Entry 5YOD (X-ray diffraction, 1.90 A resolution); this record covers chains A and B.

Chain A:
Name: NS2B cofactor
From: Zika virus
Chain sequence (53 residues; each row starts with the number of its first residue):
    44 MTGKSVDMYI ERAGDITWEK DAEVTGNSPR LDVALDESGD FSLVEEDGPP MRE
Unresolved in the structure: 44-49, 88-96
From the paper describing this entry:
  - contacts within the chain: Asp79-Asp83 (backbone contact)

Chain B:
Name: NS3 protease
From: Zika virus
Notes: engineered mutation(s): C144S
Chain sequence (178 residues; row label = number of the first residue in the row; numbering starts at 0):
     0 GSGALWDVPA PKEVKKGETT DGVYRVMTRR LLGSTQVGVG VMQEGVFHTM WHVTKGAALR
    60 SGEGRLDPYW GDVKQDLVSY CGPWKLDAAW DGLSEVQLLA VPPGERAKNI QTLPGIFKTK
   120 DGDIGAVALD YPAGTSGSPI LDKSGRVIGL YGNGVVIKNG SYVSAITQGK REEETPVE
Unresolved in the structure: 0-16, 29-30, 171-177
Covalently attached groups: benzoic acid (BEZ) linked to Ser135
Small-molecule neighbours: benzoic acid (BEZ): His51, Tyr130, Pro131, Ala132, Tyr150, Gly151, Tyr161
From the paper describing this entry:
  - binding site for benzoic acid: His51, Ala132, Ser135, Tyr161
  - catalytic residues: His51, Asp75, Ser135 (citing earlier work)

How chain A and chain B interact:
Pairs across the interface (88; chain A residue first):
  Asp50(A) with Arg59(B), salt bridge
  Met51(A) with Met26(B); Val36(B), hydrophobic; Val52(B); Thr53(B); Leu58(B), hydrophobic; Arg59(B), hydrogen bond (backbone-backbone)
  Tyr52(A) with Arg24(B); Val25(B); Met26(B), hydrogen bond (backbone-backbone); Arg28(B); Ser33(B); Arg59(B)
  Ile53(A) with Tyr23(B), hydrophobic; Arg24(B); Met41(B), hydrophobic; Phe46(B), hydrophobic; Leu58(B), hydrophobic; Arg59(B), hydrogen bond (backbone-backbone); Ser60(B); Leu65(B), hydrophobic
  Glu54(A) with Tyr23(B); Arg24(B), hydrogen bond (backbone-backbone); Met26(B)
  Arg55(A) with Glu17(B); Thr19(B); Asp20(B), hydrogen bond (side chain-backbone); Gly21(B); Val22(B); Tyr23(B), hydrogen bond
  Ala56(A) with Val22(B), hydrogen bond (backbone-backbone); Arg24(B); Val100(B), hydrophobic; Ala106(B)
  Gly57(A) with Gly21(B); Val22(B), hydrogen bond (backbone-backbone)
  Asp58(A) with Leu98(B)
  Ile59(A) with Val22(B), hydrophobic; Leu98(B), hydrophobic; Pro138(B), hydrophobic; Leu140(B), hydrophobic; Gly144(B)
  Thr60(A) with Asn108(B), hydrogen bond (backbone-side chain)
  Trp61(A) with Glu94(B); Val95(B); Gln96(B); Gln110(B); Leu140(B); Asp141(B); Lys142(B)
  Glu62(A) with Gln96(B), hydrogen bond (backbone-side chain); Asn108(B)
  Ala65(A) with Gln96(B); Asn108(B)
  Glu66(A) with Lys107(B), salt bridge; Ile109(B); Gln110(B), hydrogen bond (backbone-backbone)
  Val67(A) with Gln110(B)
  Thr68(A) with Ile109(B); Gln110(B), hydrogen bond (backbone-backbone); Thr111(B), hydrogen bond (backbone-side chain); Leu128(B)
  Gly69(A) with Thr111(B); Ala127(B)
  Asn70(A) with Leu112(B); Ala127(B)
  Ser71(A) with Leu112(B), hydrogen bond (side chain-backbone); Pro113(B); Gly114(B)
  Pro72(A) with Gly114(B); Ile115(B), hydrogen bond (backbone-backbone); Ala127(B)
  Arg73(A) with Ile115(B)
  Leu74(A) with Ile115(B), hydrogen bond (backbone-backbone); Phe116(B); Lys117(B), hydrogen bond (backbone-backbone); Ile156(B), hydrophobic
  Asp75(A) with Lys117(B)
  Val76(A) with Lys117(B), hydrogen bond (backbone-backbone); Thr118(B)
  Leu78(A) with Lys73(B)
  Ser81(A) with Val72(B)
  Gly82(A) with Val72(B); Lys73(B); Asn152(B), hydrogen bond (backbone-side chain)
  Phe84(A) with Asn152(B); Val154(B)
  Ser85(A) with Val154(B)
Other interface residues (no listed pair), chain A (33 interface residues in all): Asp79, Glu80, Leu86
Other interface residues (no listed pair), chain B (59 interface residues in all): Thr27, Val40, Ala57, Asp75, Val146, Gly153, Lys157, Val162, Ala164
The authors on this interface:
  - specific contacts: Lys117(B)-Val76(A) (backbone contact), Lys117(B)-Leu74(A) (backbone contact)
  - interface residues, chain A: Ser71(A)

Overview:
Chain A and chain B form an interface of 33 and 59 residues respectively, with 19 hydrogen bonds and 2 salt
bridges. Among the polar pairs are Asp50(A)-Arg59(B), Glu66(A)-Lys107(B) and Arg55(A)-Asp20(B). The paper
describes backbone contacts between Lys117(B) and Val76(A) and Lys117(B) and Leu74(A). From the paper:
catalytic residues His51(B), Asp75(B) and Ser135(B); a binding site for benzoic acid at His51(B), Ala132(B)
and Ser135(B) among others.
Chain A is NS2B cofactor and chain B is NS3 protease, both from Zika virus; the structure, Crystal structure
of zika virus NS3 protease in complex with a small molecule inhibitor, was determined by X-ray diffraction,
deposited together with 5YOF.
